Entry 2FG6 (X-ray diffraction, 2.80 A resolution); this record covers chains X and Y of the 3 polymer chains in the assembly.

== Chain X (and Y) ==
Protein: putative ornithine carbamoyltransferase
Organism: Bacteroides fragilis
Notes: EC 2.1.3.-; chain Y of this document is another copy of the same molecule, construct and numbering; everything in this record applies to it too
UniProtKB: Q5LI27 (Q5LI27_BACFN); residues 1-318 here = UniProt positions 1-318
Chain sequence (338 residues; row label = number of the first residue in the row; numbers below 1 keep their minus sign (Met-19 is residue -19)):
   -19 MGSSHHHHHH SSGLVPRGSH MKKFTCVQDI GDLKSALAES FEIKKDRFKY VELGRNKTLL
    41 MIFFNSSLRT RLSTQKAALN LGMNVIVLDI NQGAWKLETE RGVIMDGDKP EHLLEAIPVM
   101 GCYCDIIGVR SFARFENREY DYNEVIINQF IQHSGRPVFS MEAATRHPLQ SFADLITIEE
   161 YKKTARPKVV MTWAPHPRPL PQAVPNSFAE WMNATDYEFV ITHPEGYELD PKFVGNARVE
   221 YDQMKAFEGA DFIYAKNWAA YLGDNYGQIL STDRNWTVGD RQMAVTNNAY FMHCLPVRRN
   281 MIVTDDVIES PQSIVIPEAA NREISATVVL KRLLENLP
Unresolved in the structure: -19 to -4
Sequence notes: expression tag (-19 to 0); engineered mutation Leu242 (Thr in Q5LI27)
Residues lining bound ligands: N-(3-carboxypropanoyl)-L-norvaline (SN0): Arg110, Phe112, Glu142, His147, His176, Arg178, Leu180, Pro181, Val184, Lys236, Cys274, Leu275, Pro276, Arg278

== Interface between chain X and chain Y ==
Residue-residue contacts (55):
  Asn36(X) - Phe28(Y)
  Asn36(X) - Val31(Y)
  Thr38(X) - Lys56(Y)
  Asn64(X) - Leu59(Y)
  Ile66(X) - Gln55(Y)
  Gln72(X) - Gln72(Y)  hydrogen bond (backbone-side chain)
  Gly73(X) - Ser46(Y)
  Gly73(X) - Ser47(Y)  hydrogen bond (backbone-backbone)
  Gly73(X) - Arg51(Y)  hydrogen bond (backbone-side chain)
  Ala74(X) - Ser46(Y)
  Ala74(X) - Ser47(Y)
  Trp75(X) - Ser46(Y)
  Trp75(X) - Arg49(Y)
  Trp75(X) - Phe112(Y)  hydrophobic
  Trp75(X) - Pro276(Y)
  Arg81(X) - Arg279(Y)
  Arg81(X) - Asp285(Y)
  Arg81(X) - Glu289(Y)  salt bridge
  Gly82(X) - Asn280(Y)
  Gly82(X) - Asp285(Y)
  Val83(X) - Asn280(Y)  hydrogen bond (backbone-side chain)
  Ile84(X) - Arg254(Y)
  Ile84(X) - Asn280(Y)
  Met85(X) - Val277(Y)
  Met85(X) - Arg278(Y)  hydrogen bond (backbone-side chain)
  Met85(X) - Arg279(Y)  hydrogen bond (backbone-backbone)
  Met85(X) - Met281(Y)
  Asp86(X) - Arg254(Y)  salt bridge
  Asp86(X) - Arg278(Y)
  Gly87(X) - Arg278(Y)  hydrogen bond (backbone-side chain)
  Lys89(X) - Arg278(Y)  hydrogen bond (backbone-side chain)
  Pro90(X) - Pro276(Y)
  Pro90(X) - Val277(Y)
  Pro90(X) - Arg278(Y)
  Glu91(X) - Arg49(Y)  salt bridge
  Glu91(X) - Pro276(Y)
  Leu94(X) - Arg279(Y)
  Leu94(X) - Glu289(Y)
  Glu95(X) - Arg279(Y)  salt bridge
  Glu95(X) - Ile288(Y)
  Pro98(X) - Ile296(Y)  hydrophobic
  Val99(X) - Leu48(Y)  hydrophobic
  Val99(X) - Arg49(Y)
  Val99(X) - Leu275(Y)  hydrophobic
  Met100(X) - Leu48(Y)  hydrophobic
  Cys102(X) - Ile296(Y)  hydrophobic
  Cys102(X) - Ala300(Y)  hydrophobic
  Cys102(X) - Glu303(Y)
  Tyr103(X) - Arg49(Y)
  Tyr103(X) - Leu52(Y)  hydrophobic
  Tyr103(X) - Ser53(Y)
  Tyr103(X) - Lys56(Y)
  Tyr103(X) - Ala299(Y)  hydrogen bond (side chain-backbone)
  Tyr103(X) - Arg302(Y)
  Tyr103(X) - Glu303(Y)
Also at the interface, not in a pair above, chain X (28 interface residues in all): Leu40, Leu68, His92
Also at the interface, not in a pair above, chain Y (32 interface residues in all): Arg110, Pro177

== Overview ==
The interface between chain X and chain Y involves 28 residues on one side and 32 on the other, with 9
hydrogen bonds and 4 salt bridges. Polar contacts include Arg81(X)-Glu289(Y), Asp86(X)-Arg254(Y) and
Glu91(X)-Arg49(Y). Bound to chain X: N-(3-carboxypropanoyl)-L-norvaline.
Both chains are putative ornithine carbamoyltransferase (Bacteroides fragilis). Entry 2FG6
(N-succinyl-L-ornithine transcarbamylase from B. fragilis complexed with sulfate and N-succinyl-L-norvaline)
was determined by X-ray diffraction (same publication as 2FG7).
